Entry 2H8R (X-ray diffraction, 3.20 A resolution); this record covers chains E and B of the 4 polymer chains in the assembly.

[Chain E]
Molecule: 20-nt DNA strand
Sequence (20 nucleotides; numbered 1 to 20; the number before each row is that of its first residue):
     1 CTTGGTTAAT AATTCACCAG

[Chain B]
Molecule: Hepatocyte nuclear factor 1-beta
From: Homo sapiens
Notes: fragment: DNA Binding Domain (residues 91-310)
UniProt: P35680 (HNF1B_HUMAN); residue numbers follow UniProt; this construct covers 91-310
Sequence (221 residues; numbered 90 to 310; the number before each row is that of its first residue):
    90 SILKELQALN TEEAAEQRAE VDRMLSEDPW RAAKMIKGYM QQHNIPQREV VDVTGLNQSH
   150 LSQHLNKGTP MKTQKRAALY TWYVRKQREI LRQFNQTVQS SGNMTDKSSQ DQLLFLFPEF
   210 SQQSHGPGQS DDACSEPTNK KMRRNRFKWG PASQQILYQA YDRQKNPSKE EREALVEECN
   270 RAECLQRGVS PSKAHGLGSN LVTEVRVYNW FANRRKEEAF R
Not modelled in the structure: 186-230
Sequence notes: cloning artifact (90)
Swiss-Prot annotation at these positions:
  - DNA-binding region: Met231 (Homeobox)
  - natural variant: Val110 (V110G: In RCAD), Arg112 (R112P: In RCAD), Gln136 (Q136E: In RCAD), Ser148 (S148L: In RCAD; S148W: In RCAD), Ser151 (S151P: In RCAD), His153 (H153N: In RCAD), Lys156 (K156E: In RCAD), Lys164 (K164Q: In RCAD), Arg165 (R165H: In RCAD), Arg235 (R235Q: In RCAD), Ala241 (A241T: In RCAD), Glu260 (E260D: In RCAD), 3 further natural variant entries in UniProt
  - mutagenesis: Gln253 (Q253P: No impact on interaction with PCBD1. Reduced PCBD1 recruitment to the nucleus. Reduced coactivation by PCBD1)

[Chain E / chain B interface]
Residue-residue contacts (22):
  DG5(E) with Pro159(B), phosphate contact; Lys161(B), phosphate contact
  DT6(E) with His149(B), salt bridge to the phosphate; Thr158(B), base contact; Met160(B), phosphate contact; Lys161(B), hydrogen bond to the phosphate; Lys164(B), salt bridge to the phosphate
  DT7(E) with Asn146(B), hydrogen bond to the phosphate; Ser148(B), base contact; His149(B), base contact
  DA8(E) with Ser148(B), base contact
  DT14(E) with Arg235(B), base contact; Lys237(B), phosphate contact
  DC15(E) with Arg235(B), sugar contact; Phe236(B), sugar contact; Lys237(B), phosphate contact; Trp238(B), hydrogen bond to the phosphate; Asn302(B), base contact
  DA16(E) with Phe236(B), phosphate contact; Arg295(B), salt bridge to the phosphate; Asn302(B), hydrogen bond to the base
  DC17(E) with Asn302(B), base contact
Interface residues without a listed pair, chain E (9 interface residues in all): DA9
Interface residues without a listed pair, chain B (18 interface residues in all): Gln147, Gln152, Asn298, Lys305

[In short]
9 residues of chain E face 18 of chain B across their interface; the contacts include 4 hydrogen bonds and 3
salt bridges. Polar contacts include DA16(E)-Asn302(B), DT6(E)-Lys161(B) and DT7(E)-Asn146(B). UniProt lists a
DNA-binding region and one mutagenesis site on chain B.
Chain E is a 20-nt DNA strand and chain B is Hepatocyte nuclear factor 1-beta (Homo sapiens); the structure,
Hepatocyte Nuclear Factor 1b bound to DNA: MODY5 Gene Product, was determined by X-ray diffraction.
